Entry 5V4G (X-ray diffraction, 1.20 A resolution); this record covers chain A.

Chain A:
Molecule: Lysozyme C
From: Gallus gallus
Notes: EC 3.2.1.17
Reference sequence: P00698 (LYSC_CHICK); residues 1-129 here correspond to UniProt positions 19-147 (UniProt number = residue number + 18)
Sequence (129 residues; each row starts with the number of its first residue):
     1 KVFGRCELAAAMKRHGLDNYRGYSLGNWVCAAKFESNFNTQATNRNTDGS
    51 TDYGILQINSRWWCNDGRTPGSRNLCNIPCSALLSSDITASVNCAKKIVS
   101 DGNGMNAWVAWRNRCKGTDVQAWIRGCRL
Cystine bridges: Cys6-Cys127, Cys30-Cys115, Cys64-Cys80, Cys76-Cys94
Metal / ion sites: para-cymene ruthenium chloride Ru site 1 near His15 (its only coordinating residue here); Na+: Ser60, Cys64, Ser72, Arg73; para-cymene ruthenium chloride Ru site 2 near Asp101 (its only coordinating residue here)
Residues lining bound ligands:
  - para-cymene ruthenium chloride (RU7), molecule 1: Ala11, Arg14, His15, Ser86, Asp87, Ile88, Thr89
  - para-cymene ruthenium chloride (RU7), molecule 2: Trp62, Trp63, Arg73, Leu75, Asp101
UniProt features mapped onto this chain:
  - active site: Glu35, Asp52
  - binding site (substrate): Asp101

In short:
Ligands of chain A: para-cymene ruthenium chloride. Ser60, Cys64, Ser72 and Arg73 coordinate Na+. Curated
annotation (UniProt) lists active-site residues Glu35 and Asp52 and substrate-binding residue Asp101.
Chain A is Lysozyme C (Gallus gallus); the structure, Ruthenium(II)(cymene)(chlorido)2-lysozyme adduct with
two binding sites, was determined by X-ray diffraction together with 5V4H and 5V4I from the same study.
